PDB entry 7WCF | X-ray diffraction, 1.36 A resolution | chain A

Chain A:
Name: HipA_C domain-containing protein
Source organism: Legionella pneumophila subsp. pneumophila str. Philadelphia 1
UniProt: Q5ZSZ6 (Q5ZSZ6_LEGPH); numbering as in UniProt (aligned over 1-312)
Amino-acid sequence (320 residues; numbered -7 to 312; the number before each row is that of its first residue; numbers below 1 keep their minus sign (Asn-7 is residue -7)):
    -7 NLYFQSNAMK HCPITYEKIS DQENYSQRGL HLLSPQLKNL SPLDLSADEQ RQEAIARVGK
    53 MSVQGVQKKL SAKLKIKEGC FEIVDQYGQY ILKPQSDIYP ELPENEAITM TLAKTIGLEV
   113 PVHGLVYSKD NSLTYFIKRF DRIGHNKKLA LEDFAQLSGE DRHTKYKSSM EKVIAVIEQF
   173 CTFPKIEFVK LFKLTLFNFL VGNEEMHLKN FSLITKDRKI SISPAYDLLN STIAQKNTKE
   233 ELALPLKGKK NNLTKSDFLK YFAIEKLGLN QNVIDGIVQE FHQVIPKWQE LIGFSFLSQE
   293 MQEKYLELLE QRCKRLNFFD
Unresolved in the structure: 312
Modified / non-standard residues: Ser54 (phosphoserine; SEP)
Sequence notes: expression tag (-7 to 0); conflict Glu197 (Asp in Q5ZSZ6)
Ion coordination: Mg2+ site 1: Glu197 (together with AMP-PCP); Mg2+ site 2: Glu197, Asn202, Asp219
Small-molecule neighbours: AMP-PCP (ACP; phosphomethylphosphonic acid adenylate ester): Val55, Gln56, Gly57, Val58, Gln59, Lys61, Ile83, Lys85, Pro113, Ile129, Lys130, Arg131, Phe132, Asp133, Leu143, Lys157, Glu197, His199, Lys201, Asn202, Tyr218, Asp219
From the paper describing this entry:
  - post-translational modification sites: Ser54
  - binding site for AMP-PCP: Val58, Gln59, Lys61, Lys85, Lys130, Phe132, His199, Asn202, Asp219
  - mutagenesis - H199A: abolished growth
  - catalytic residues: His199

Overview:
Chain A binds AMP-PCP. Glu197, Asn202 and Asp219 form the Mg2+ site 2. From the paper: the catalytic residue
His199; H199A abolishes growth.
Chain A is HipA_C domain-containing protein (Legionella pneumophila subsp. pneumophila str. Philadelphia 1);
the structure, Crystal structure of the kinase with AMP-PNP, was determined by X-ray diffraction, deposited
together with 7VKC.
